5N8E - chains B and D of the 7 polymer chains in the assembly; structure by X-ray diffraction, 1.10 A resolution.

[Chain B (and D)]
Name: Streptavidin
Organism: Streptomyces avidinii
Notes: chain D of this document is another copy of the same molecule, construct and numbering; everything in this record applies to it too
UniProt: P22629 (SAV_STRAV); residues -23 to 159 here correspond to UniProt positions 1-183 (UniProt number = residue number + 24)
Chain sequence (183 residues; numbered -23 to 159; the number before each row is that of its first residue; numbers below 1 keep their minus sign (Met-23 is residue -23)):
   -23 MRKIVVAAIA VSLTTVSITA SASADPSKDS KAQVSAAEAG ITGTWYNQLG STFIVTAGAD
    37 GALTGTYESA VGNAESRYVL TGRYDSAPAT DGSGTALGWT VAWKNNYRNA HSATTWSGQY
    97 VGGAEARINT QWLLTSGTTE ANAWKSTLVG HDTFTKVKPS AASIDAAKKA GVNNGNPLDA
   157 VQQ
Disordered / not traced: -23 to 14, 137-159 (chain D: -23 to 15, 136-159)
Bound ions: Na+: Val55, Ala78
Curated features (UniProtKB/Swiss-Prot):
  - motif: Arg59 to Asp61 (Cell attachment site)
  - binding site (biotin): Tyr43, Tyr54, Trp92, Trp108, Trp120
Reported in the primary citation:
  - conformationally variable residues (loop rearrangement): Thr42 to Ser52

[How chain B and chain D interact]
Contacting residue pairs (17; chain B residue first):
  Leu25(B) with Trp120(D), hydrophobic
  Val47(B) with Trp120(D)
  Gly48(B) with Trp120(D)
  Trp108(B) with Trp120(D)
  Leu109(B) with Val125(D), hydrophobic
  Leu110(B) with Trp120(D), hydrophobic
  Trp120(B) with Trp108(D); Leu110(D), hydrophobic
  Lys121(B) with Leu124(D)
  Thr123(B) with Leu124(D); Val125(D), hydrogen bond (backbone-backbone)
  Leu124(B) with Lys121(D); Thr123(D); Leu124(D), hydrophobic
  Val125(B) with Leu109(D), hydrophobic; Thr123(D), hydrogen bond (backbone-backbone); Val125(D), hydrophobic

[In short]
11 residues of chain B and 8 residues of chain D are in contact, with 2 hydrogen bonds. The hydrogen-bonded
pair Thr123(B)-Val125(D) is a backbone contact. The Na+ site is built by Val55(B) and Ala78(B). From UniProt:
5 biotin-binding residues on chain B. From the paper: conformational variability at Thr42(B).
Both chains are Streptavidin (Streptomyces avidinii). Entry 5N8E (Crystal structure of streptavidin with
peptide rdpapawahggg) was determined by X-ray diffraction (same publication as 5N7X, 5N89, 5N8B and 5N99).
